PDB entry 2HQF | X-ray diffraction, 3.38 A resolution | chain A

== Chain A ==
Molecule: Acriflavine resistance protein B
From: Escherichia coli K12
UniProtKB: P31224 (ACRB_ECOLI); residue numbers follow UniProt; this construct covers 1-1049
Amino-acid sequence (1053 residues; row label = number of the first residue in the row):
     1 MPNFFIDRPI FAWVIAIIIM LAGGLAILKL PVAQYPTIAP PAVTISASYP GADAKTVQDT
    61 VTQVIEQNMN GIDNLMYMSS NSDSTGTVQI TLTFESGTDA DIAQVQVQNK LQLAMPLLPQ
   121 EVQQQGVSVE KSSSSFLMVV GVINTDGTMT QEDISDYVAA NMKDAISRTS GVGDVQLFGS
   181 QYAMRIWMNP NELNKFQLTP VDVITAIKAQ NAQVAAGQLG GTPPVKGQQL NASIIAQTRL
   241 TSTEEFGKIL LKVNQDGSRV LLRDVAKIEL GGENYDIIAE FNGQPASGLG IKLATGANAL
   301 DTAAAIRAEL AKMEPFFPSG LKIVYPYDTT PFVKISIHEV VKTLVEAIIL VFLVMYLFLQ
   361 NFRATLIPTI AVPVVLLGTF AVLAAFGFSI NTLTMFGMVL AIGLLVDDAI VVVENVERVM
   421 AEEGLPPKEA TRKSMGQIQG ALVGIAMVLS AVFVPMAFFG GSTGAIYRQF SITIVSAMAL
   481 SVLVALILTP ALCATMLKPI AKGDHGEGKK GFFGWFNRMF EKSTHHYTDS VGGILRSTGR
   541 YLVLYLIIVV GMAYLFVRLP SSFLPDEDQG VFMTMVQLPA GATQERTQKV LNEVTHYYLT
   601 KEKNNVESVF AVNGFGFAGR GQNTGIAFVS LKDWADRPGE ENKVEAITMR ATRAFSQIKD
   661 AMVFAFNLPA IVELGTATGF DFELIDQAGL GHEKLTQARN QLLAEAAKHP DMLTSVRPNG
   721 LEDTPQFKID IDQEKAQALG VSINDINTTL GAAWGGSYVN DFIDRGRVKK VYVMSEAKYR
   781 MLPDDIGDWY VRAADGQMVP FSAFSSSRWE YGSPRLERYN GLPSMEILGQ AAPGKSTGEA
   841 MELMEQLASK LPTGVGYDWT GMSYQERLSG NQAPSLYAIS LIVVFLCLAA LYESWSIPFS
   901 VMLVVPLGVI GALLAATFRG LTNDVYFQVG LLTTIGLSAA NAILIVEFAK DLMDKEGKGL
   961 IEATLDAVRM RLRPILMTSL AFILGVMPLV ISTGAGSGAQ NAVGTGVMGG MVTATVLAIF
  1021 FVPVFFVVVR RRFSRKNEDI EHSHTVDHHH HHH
Unresolved in the structure: 1-6, 499-512, 1037-1053
Construct notes: engineered mutation Ala940 (Lys in P31224); cloning artifact (1050-1053)
From the paper describing this entry:
  - conformationally variable residues (loop rearrangement, side-chain flip): Lys29 to Val32, Ala384 to Leu393, Glu673

== Overview ==
From the paper: conformational variability at Lys29, Ala384 and Glu673.
Chain A is Acriflavine resistance protein B (Escherichia coli K12); the structure, Conformation of the AcrB
Multidrug Efflux Pump in Mutants of the Putative Proton Relay Pathway, was determined by X-ray diffraction,
deposited together with 2HQC, 2HQD and 2HQG.
